Entry 8DEW (electron microscopy, 2.89 A resolution); this record covers chains B and C of the 4 polymer chains in the assembly.

== Chain B (and C) ==
Protein: Efflux pump membrane transporter
Organism: Neisseria gonorrhoeae
Notes: chain C of this document is another copy of the same molecule, construct and numbering; everything in this record applies to it too
Reference sequence: A0A6V7GUB3 (A0A6V7GUB3_NEIGO); numbering as in UniProt (aligned over 1-1067)
Sequence (1067 residues; row label = number of the first residue in the row):
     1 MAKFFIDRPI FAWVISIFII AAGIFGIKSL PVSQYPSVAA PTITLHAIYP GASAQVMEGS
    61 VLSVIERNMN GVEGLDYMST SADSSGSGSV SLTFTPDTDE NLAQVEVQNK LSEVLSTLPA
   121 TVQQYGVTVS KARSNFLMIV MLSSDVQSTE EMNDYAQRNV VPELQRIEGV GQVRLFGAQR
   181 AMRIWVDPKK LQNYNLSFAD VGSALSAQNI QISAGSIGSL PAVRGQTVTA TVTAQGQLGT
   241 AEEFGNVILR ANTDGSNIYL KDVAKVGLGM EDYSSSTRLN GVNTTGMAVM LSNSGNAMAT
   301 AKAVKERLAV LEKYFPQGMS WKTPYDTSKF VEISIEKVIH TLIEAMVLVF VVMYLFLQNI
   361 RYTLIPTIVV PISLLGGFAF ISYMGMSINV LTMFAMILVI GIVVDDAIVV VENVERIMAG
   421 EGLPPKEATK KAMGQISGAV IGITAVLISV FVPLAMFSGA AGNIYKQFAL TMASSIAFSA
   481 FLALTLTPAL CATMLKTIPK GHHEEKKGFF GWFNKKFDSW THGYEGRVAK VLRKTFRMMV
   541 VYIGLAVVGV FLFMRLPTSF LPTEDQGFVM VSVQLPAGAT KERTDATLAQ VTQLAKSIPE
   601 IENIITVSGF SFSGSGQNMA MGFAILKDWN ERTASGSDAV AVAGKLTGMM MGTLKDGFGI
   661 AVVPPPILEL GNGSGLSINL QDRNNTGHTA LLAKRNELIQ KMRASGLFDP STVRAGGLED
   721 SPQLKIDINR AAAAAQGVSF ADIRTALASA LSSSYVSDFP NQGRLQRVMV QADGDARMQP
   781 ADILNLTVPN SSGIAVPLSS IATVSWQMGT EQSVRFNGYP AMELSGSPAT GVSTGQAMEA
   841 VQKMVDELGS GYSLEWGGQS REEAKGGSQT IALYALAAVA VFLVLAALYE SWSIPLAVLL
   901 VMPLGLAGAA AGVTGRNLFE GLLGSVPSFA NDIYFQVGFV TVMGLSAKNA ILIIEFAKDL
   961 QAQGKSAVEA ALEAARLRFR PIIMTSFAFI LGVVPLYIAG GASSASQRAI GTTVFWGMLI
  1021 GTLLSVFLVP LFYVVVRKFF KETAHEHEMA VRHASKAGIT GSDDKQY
Unresolved in the structure: 1041-1067 (chain C: 1059-1067)
Construct notes: conflict Val-738 (Ile in A0A6V7GUB3), Ser-752 (Gly in A0A6V7GUB3), Ser-757 (Asn in A0A6V7GUB3), 22 further conflict positions vs the reference (A0A6V7GUB3) not listed
Residues lining bound ligands:
  - phosphatidylethanolamine (PTY), molecule 1: Met-1, Phe-4, Phe-5, Phe-11, Ile-15, Phe-481
  - phosphatidylethanolamine (PTY), molecule 2: Phe-4, Arg-8, Phe-11
  - phosphatidylethanolamine (PTY), molecule 3: Trp-13, Ile-17, Ile-20, Ala-21, Ile-24, Phe-25
  - phosphatidylethanolamine (PTY), molecule 4: Ala-22, Ala-379, Phe-380, Tyr-383, Met-384, Leu-470, Ala-473, Ser-474, Ala-477, Phe-478, Phe-481
  - phosphatidylethanolamine (PTY), molecule 5: Ile-27, Lys-28, Leu-30, Val-32, Asn-296, Met-298, Ile-335, Val-338, Ile-339, Leu-342, Pro-371, Leu-374, Leu-375, Phe-378, Ile-388, Met-393
  - phosphatidylethanolamine (PTY), molecule 6: Gly-438, Ile-441, Gly-442, Ala-445, Val-884, Ala-887, Leu-888, Glu-955
  - phosphatidylethanolamine (PTY), molecule 7: Ala-878, Val-879, Phe-882, Leu-883, Ser-891, Trp-892, Ser-893, Leu-896, Leu-899, Phe-1040
From the paper describing this entry:
  - binding site for Antibacterial peptide LL-37: His-46, Ile-48, Ser-81, Asp-83, Ser-85, Ser-87, Ser-89, Ser-116, Tyr-125, Thr-128, Ser-130, Ser-134, Arg-174, Phe-176, Glu-271, Asp-272, Ser-274, Ser-275, Met-570, Phe-610, Phe-612, Ser-615, Met-621, Phe-623, Val-662, Pro-664, Pro-665, Leu-668, Glu-669, Asn-672, Arg-767

== Chain B / chain C interface ==
Pairs across the interface (99; chain B residue first):
  Asp-7(B) / His-1045(C)  hydrogen bond (backbone-side chain)
  Asp-7(B) / Met-1049(C)
  Arg-8(B) / Glu-890(C)
  Arg-8(B) / Met-1049(C)
  Pro-9(B) / Glu-890(C)
  Pro-9(B) / His-1045(C)
  Ile-10(B) / Ala-886(C)
  Ile-10(B) / Glu-890(C)  hydrogen bond (backbone-side chain)
  Ile-10(B) / Ser-891(C)
  Ile-10(B) / Trp-892(C)
  Phe-11(B) / Ala-887(C)  hydrophobic
  Phe-11(B) / Glu-890(C)  hydrogen bond (backbone-side chain)
  Val-14(B) / Leu-883(C)
  Asn-101(B) / Val-105(C)
  Asn-101(B) / Asn-109(C)  hydrogen bond (backbone-side chain)
  Gln-104(B) / Asn-109(C)  hydrogen bond
  Val-105(B) / Asn-109(C)
  Gln-108(B) / Ser-112(C)
  Tyr-125(B) / Ser-116(C)
  Thr-128(B) / Glu-113(C)
  Thr-128(B) / Ser-116(C)
  Val-129(B) / Glu-113(C)
  Ser-130(B) / Glu-113(C)
  Pro-162(B) / Arg-67(C)
  Gln-165(B) / Arg-67(C)
  Gln-165(B) / Asn-70(C)
  Arg-166(B) / Gly-818(C)  hydrogen bond (side chain-backbone)
  Arg-166(B) / Tyr-819(C)
  Val-170(B) / Gly-71(C)
  Gly-171(B) / Asn-70(C)
  Gly-171(B) / Lys-110(C)
  Gln-172(B) / Lys-110(C)
  Gln-208(B) / Arg-730(C)  hydrogen bond (backbone-side chain)
  Ile-210(B) / Arg-744(C)
  Gln-211(B) / Tyr-49(C)
  Gln-211(B) / Pro-50(C)
  Gln-211(B) / Gly-51(C)  hydrogen bond (side chain-backbone)
  Gln-211(B) / Arg-744(C)  hydrogen bond (backbone-side chain)
  Ile-212(B) / Gly-51(C)
  Ile-212(B) / Arg-744(C)
  Ser-213(B) / Ala-748(C)
  Ser-213(B) / Ser-752(C)
  Ala-214(B) / Leu-751(C)
  Ala-214(B) / Ser-752(C)
  Gly-215(B) / Leu-751(C)
  Ser-216(B) / Leu-751(C)
  Ile-217(B) / Met-778(C)
  Ile-217(B) / Gln-779(C)
  Gly-218(B) / Gln-617(C)  hydrogen bond (backbone-side chain)
  Gly-218(B) / Arg-777(C)  hydrogen bond (backbone-backbone)
  Gly-218(B) / Met-778(C)
  Ser-219(B) / Gln-617(C)
  Ser-219(B) / Arg-777(C)
  Leu-220(B) / Tyr-273(C)
  Leu-220(B) / Ser-274(C)
  Leu-220(B) / Lys-581(C)
  Leu-220(B) / Gln-617(C)
  Pro-221(B) / Tyr-273(C)  hydrophobic
  Pro-221(B) / Arg-777(C)  hydrogen bond (backbone-side chain)
  Ala-222(B) / Met-778(C)  hydrophobic
  Val-223(B) / Gly-774(C)
  Val-223(B) / Asp-775(C)
  Val-223(B) / Met-778(C)  hydrophobic
  Arg-224(B) / Glu-582(C)  salt bridge
  Gly-225(B) / Glu-582(C)  hydrogen bond (backbone-side chain)
  Gln-226(B) / Thr-580(C)  hydrogen bond (backbone-side chain)
  Gln-226(B) / Glu-582(C)
  Gln-226(B) / Met-778(C)  hydrogen bond (side chain-backbone)
  Gln-226(B) / Gln-779(C)  hydrogen bond
  Thr-227(B) / Gly-578(C)
  Thr-227(B) / Ala-579(C)
  Thr-227(B) / Thr-580(C)
  Thr-227(B) / Arg-583(C)  hydrogen bond (backbone-side chain)
  Val-228(B) / Gly-578(C)
  Val-228(B) / Thr-580(C)
  Thr-229(B) / Gly-578(C)  hydrogen bond (backbone-backbone)
  Thr-229(B) / Ala-579(C)
  Thr-229(B) / Thr-580(C)
  Thr-229(B) / Gln-617(C)
  Ala-230(B) / Pro-722(C)
  Ala-230(B) / Trp-806(C)  hydrophobic
  Thr-231(B) / Ser-84(C)
  Thr-231(B) / Gln-723(C)
  Thr-231(B) / Leu-724(C)  hydrogen bond (backbone-backbone)
  Val-232(B) / Leu-724(C)
  Val-232(B) / Ile-726(C)  hydrophobic
  Thr-233(B) / Leu-724(C)  hydrogen bond (backbone-backbone)
  Thr-233(B) / Lys-725(C)
  Thr-233(B) / Ile-726(C)  hydrogen bond (backbone-backbone)
  Ala-234(B) / Ile-726(C)
  Gly-236(B) / Arg-730(C)
  Gly-236(B) / Phe-740(C)
  Leu-238(B) / Arg-730(C)
  Ile-248(B) / Ala-734(C)  hydrophobic
  Asn-257(B) / Ala-734(C)
  Gly-763(B) / Gly-59(C)
  Gly-763(B) / Ser-60(C)  hydrogen bond (backbone-side chain)
  Leu-765(B) / Tyr-49(C)
  Leu-765(B) / Pro-119(C)  hydrophobic
Other interface residues (no listed pair), chain B (62 interface residues in all): Trp-13, Ile-17, Phe-18, Leu-102, Lys-131, Asn-209, Gln-235, Gln-237, Ser-292, Arg-764
Other interface residues (no listed pair), chain C (62 interface residues in all): Ala-52, Asn-68, Glu-106, Trp-185, Ile-728, Leu-747, Ile-783, Glu-811, Arg-1052

== In short ==
Chain B and chain C each contribute 62 residues to their interface; the contacts include 22 hydrogen bonds and
1 salt bridge. Among the polar pairs are Arg-224(B)/Glu-582(C), Asp-7(B)/His-1045(C) and Ile-10(B)/Glu-890(C).
Chain B binds 7 copies of phosphatidylethanolamine. From the paper: a binding site for Antibacterial peptide
LL-37 at His-46(B), Ile-48(B) and Ser-81(B) among others.
Both chains are Efflux pump membrane transporter (Neisseria gonorrhoeae). Entry 8DEW (Cryo-electron microscopy
structure of Neisseria gonorrhoeae multidrug efflux pump MtrD with LL-37 complex) was determined by electron
microscopy, deposited together with 8DEU and 8DEV.
